Entry 9BBC (electron microscopy, 3.30 A resolution); this record covers chains D and X of the 8 polymer chains in the assembly.

# Chain D
Molecule: T-cell surface glycoprotein CD3 delta chain
Organism: Homo sapiens
UniProt: P04234 (CD3D_HUMAN); residue numbers follow UniProt; this construct covers 1-171
Sequence (171 residues; row label = number of the first residue in the row):
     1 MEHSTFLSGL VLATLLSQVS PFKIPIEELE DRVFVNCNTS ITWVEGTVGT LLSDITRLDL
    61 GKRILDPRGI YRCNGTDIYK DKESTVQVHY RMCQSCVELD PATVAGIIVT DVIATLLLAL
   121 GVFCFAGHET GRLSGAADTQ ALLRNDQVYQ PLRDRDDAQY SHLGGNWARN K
Unresolved in the structure: 1-21, 127-171
Cystine bridges: Cys-37/Cys-73, Cys-93/Cys-96
Covalent attachments: N-acetylglucosamine (NAG) linked to Asn-38, Asn-74
Curated features (UniProtKB/Swiss-Prot):
  - modified residue (Phosphotyrosine): Tyr-149, Tyr-160
  - glycosylation (N-linked (GlcNAc...) asparagine): Asn-38, Asn-74
What the authors report for this chain:
  - post-translational modification sites: Asn-38, Asn-74
  - conformationally variable residues (order/disorder transition): Asn-38

# Chain X
Molecule: T-cell surface glycoprotein CD3 zeta chain
Organism: Homo sapiens
UniProt: P20963 (CD3Z_HUMAN); residues 1-164 here = UniProt positions 1-164
Sequence (164 residues; row label = number of the first residue in the row):
     1 MKWKALFTAA ILQAQLPITE AQSFGLLDPK LCYLLDGILF IYGVILTALF LRVKFSRSAD
    61 APAYQQGQNQ LYNELNLGRR EEYDVLDKRR GRDPEMGGKP QRRKNPQEGL YNELQKDKMA
   121 EAYSEIGMKG ERRRGKGHDG LYQGLSTATK DTYDALHMQA LPPR
Unresolved in the structure: 1-21, 52-164
Curated features (UniProtKB/Swiss-Prot):
  - modified residue: Ser-58 (Phosphoserine), Tyr-64 (Phosphotyrosine), Tyr-72 (Phosphotyrosine), Tyr-83 (Phosphotyrosine), Tyr-111 (Phosphotyrosine), Tyr-123 (Phosphotyrosine), Tyr-142 (Phosphotyrosine), Tyr-153 (Phosphotyrosine)
  - mutagenesis: Asp-36 (D36E/L/V: Decreases cell surface expression of IgG Fc receptor complex)

# Interface between chain D and chain X
Pairs across the interface - 6 pairs, chain D then chain X:
  Lys-62(D) / Gln-22(X)
  Ile-64(D) / Ser-23(X)  hydrogen bond (backbone-side chain)
  Gln-94(D) / Ser-23(X)
  Gln-94(D) / Gly-25(X)
  Gln-94(D) / Leu-26(X)
  Ser-95(D) / Leu-26(X)
Other interface residues (no listed pair), chain D (7 interface residues in all): Leu-65, Cys-96, Val-97

# In short
Chain D and chain X form an interface of 7 and 4 residues respectively, with 1 hydrogen bond. Its one
hydrogen-bonded contact is Ile-64(D)/Ser-23(X). N-acetylglucosamine is covalently linked to Asn-38(D) and
Asn-74(D). From UniProt: one mutagenesis site on chain X. The paper reports modification sites Asn-38(D) and
Asn-74(D); conformational variability at Asn-38(D).
Chain D is T-cell surface glycoprotein CD3 delta chain and chain X is T-cell surface glycoprotein CD3 zeta
chain, both from Homo sapiens; the structure, TCR GDN detergent micelle, was determined by electron microscopy
together with 9C3E from the same study.
